Entry 6B45 (electron microscopy, 3.50 A resolution); this record covers chains A and B of the 10 polymer chains in the assembly.

# Chain A
Protein: CRISPR-associated protein Csy1
From: Pseudomonas aeruginosa (strain UCBPP-PA14)
Reference sequence: Q02ML9 (CSY1_PSEAB); numbering as in UniProt (aligned over 1-434)
Amino-acid sequence (436 residues; row label = number of the first residue in the row; numbers below 1 keep their minus sign (Gly-1 is residue -1)):
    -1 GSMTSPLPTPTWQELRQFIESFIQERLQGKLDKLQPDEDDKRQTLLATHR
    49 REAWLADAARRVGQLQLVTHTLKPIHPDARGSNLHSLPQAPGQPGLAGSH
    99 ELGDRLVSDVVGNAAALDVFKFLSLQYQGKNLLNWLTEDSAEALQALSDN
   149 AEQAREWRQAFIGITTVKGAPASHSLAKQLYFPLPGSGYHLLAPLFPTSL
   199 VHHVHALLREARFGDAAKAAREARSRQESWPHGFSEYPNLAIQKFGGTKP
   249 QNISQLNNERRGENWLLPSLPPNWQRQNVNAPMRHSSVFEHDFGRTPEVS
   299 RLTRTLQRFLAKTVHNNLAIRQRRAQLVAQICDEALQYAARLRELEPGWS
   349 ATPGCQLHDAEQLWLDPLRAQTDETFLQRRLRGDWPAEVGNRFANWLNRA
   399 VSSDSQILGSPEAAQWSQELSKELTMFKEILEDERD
Not modelled in the structure: -1 to 10
Differences from the reference sequence: expression tag (-1 to 0)

# Chain B
Protein: CRISPR-associated protein Csy2
From: Pseudomonas aeruginosa (strain UCBPP-PA14)
Reference sequence: Q02MM0 (CSY2_PSEAB); residues 1-327 here = UniProt positions 1-327
Amino-acid sequence (329 residues; numbered -1 to 327; the number before each row is that of its first residue; numbers below 1 keep their minus sign (Met-1 is residue -1)):
    -1 MAMSVTDPEALLLLPRLSIQNANAISSPLTWGFPSPGAFTGFVHALQRRV
    49 GISLDIELDGVGIVCHRFEAQISQPAGKRTKVFNLTRNPLNRDGSTAAIV
    99 EEGRAHLEVSLLLGVHGDGLDDHPAQEIARQVQEQAGAMRLAGGSILPWC
   149 NERFPAPNAELLMLGGSDEQRRKNQRRLTRRLLPGFALVSREALLQQHLE
   199 TLRTTLPEATTLDALLDLCRINFEPPATSSEEEASPPDAAWQVRDKPGWL
   249 VPIPAGYNALSPLYLPGEVRNARDRETPLRFVENLFGLGEWLSPHRVAAL
   299 SDLLWYHHAEPDKGLYRWSTPRFVEHAIA
Not modelled in the structure: -1 to 2, 224-238, 323-327
Differences from the reference sequence: initiating methionine (-1); expression tag (0)

# Chain A / chain B interface
Contacting residue pairs (110):
  Leu85(A) with Leu258(B)
  Gly90(A) with Lys311(B)
  Pro92(A) with Gln194(B)
  Gly93(A) with Leu193(B)
  Ala95(A) with Leu283(B); Phe284(B), hydrogen bond (backbone-backbone)
  Gly96(A) with Thr208(B); Leu283(B)
  Ser97(A) with Glu281(B)
  Gly167(A) with Tyr262(B), hydrogen bond (backbone-side chain)
  Ala168(A) with Tyr262(B), hydrophobic; Glu266(B)
  Pro169(A) with Tyr262(B); Val267(B); Phe279(B), hydrophobic
  Ala170(A) with Phe279(B)
  Ser171(A) with Asn269(B)
  Gln177(A) with Asn269(B), hydrogen bond (side chain-backbone); Ala270(B); Arg271(B), hydrogen bond (backbone-side chain)
  Tyr179(A) with Arg271(B); Asp272(B), hydrogen bond; Thr275(B)
  Phe180(A) with His306(B); Ala307(B), hydrophobic; Tyr314(B), hydrophobic; Arg315(B); Trp316(B), hydrophobic
  Pro181(A) with His42(B); His305(B)
  Leu182(A) with Ala307(B), hydrophobic
  Pro183(A) with Ala307(B)
  Tyr187(A) with Arg46(B); Thr275(B), hydrogen bond (backbone-side chain); Pro276(B)
  His188(A) with Pro276(B); Tyr314(B)
  Leu189(A) with Ala270(B), hydrophobic; Arg271(B); Thr275(B); Pro276(B), hydrogen bond (backbone-backbone); Leu277(B); Arg278(B), hydrogen bond (backbone-backbone)
  Leu190(A) with Tyr255(B), hydrophobic; Arg278(B); Val280(B), hydrophobic; Tyr314(B), hydrophobic
  Ala191(A) with Arg278(B), hydrogen bond (backbone-backbone); Phe279(B); Val280(B), hydrogen bond (backbone-backbone)
  Pro192(A) with Val280(B)
  Leu193(A) with Val280(B)
  Phe194(A) with Pro26(B), hydrophobic
  Val202(A) with Leu27(B), hydrophobic
  Arg210(A) with Arg77(B)
  Arg219(A) with Arg77(B)
  Arg222(A) with Phe221(B); Glu222(B)
  Pro229(A) with Phe221(B); Glu222(B); Pro223(B)
  His230(A) with Ile219(B)
  Phe232(A) with Cys217(B); Ile219(B); Phe221(B), hydrophobic
  Ser233(A) with Leu216(B); Cys217(B)
  Glu234(A) with Leu216(B); Cys217(B)
  Tyr235(A) with Asp215(B); Leu216(B)
  Asn237(A) with Trp29(B), hydrogen bond (backbone-side chain); Lys79(B), hydrogen bond
  Leu238(A) with Thr78(B), hydrogen bond (backbone-side chain); Lys79(B), hydrogen bond (backbone-backbone)
  Ala239(A) with Lys79(B); Phe81(B), hydrophobic
  Ile240(A) with Thr78(B); Lys79(B), hydrogen bond (backbone-backbone); Glu99(B)
  Gln241(A) with Ile23(B); Phe81(B); Glu99(B); Glu100(B)
  Lys242(A) with Glu99(B), hydrogen bond (backbone-side chain)
  Leu264(A) with Ile23(B), hydrophobic; Pro26(B); Leu27(B); Thr28(B); Trp29(B); Phe81(B), hydrophobic
  Leu265(A) with Leu27(B), hydrogen bond (backbone-backbone); Thr28(B); Trp29(B)
  Pro266(A) with Thr28(B); Trp29(B); Asp215(B); Val249(B)
  Ser267(A) with Thr28(B), hydrogen bond (backbone-side chain); Gly30(B); Phe31(B), hydrogen bond (backbone-backbone); Val249(B)
  Leu268(A) with Trp247(B), hydrogen bond (backbone-side chain); Trp289(B), hydrogen bond (backbone-side chain)
  Pro269(A) with Trp289(B), hydrophobic
  Pro270(A) with Phe184(B)
  Asn271(A) with Phe66(B)
  Trp272(A) with Phe66(B)
  Leu334(A) with Leu181(B)
  Ala338(A) with Leu181(B), hydrophobic
Other interface residues (no listed pair), chain A (67 interface residues in all): Ser84, Gln87, Pro89, Gln91, Leu94, His172, Leu178, Pro195, Val199, Pro236, Gln328, Asp331, Gln335, Arg339
Other interface residues (no listed pair), chain B (69 interface residues in all): Ser25, Cys63, Val80, Pro182, Asn220, Pro250, Asn256, Arg268, Asn282, Ser291, Arg294, Pro309, Leu313

# In short
Chain A and chain B form an interface of 67 and 69 residues respectively, with 21 hydrogen bonds. Among the
polar pairs are Gly167(A)-Tyr262(B), Gln177(A)-Asn269(B) and Gln177(A)-Arg271(B).
Here chain A is CRISPR-associated protein Csy1 and chain B is CRISPR-associated protein Csy2, both from
Pseudomonas aeruginosa (strain UCBPP-PA14). Entry 6B45 (Cryo-EM structure of Type I-F CRISPR crRNA-guided Csy
surveillance complex) was determined by electron microscopy (same publication as 6B44, 6B46, 6B47 and 6B48).
